PDB entry 4MLX | X-ray diffraction, 1.65 A resolution | chain A

== Chain A ==
Name: Carbonic anhydrase 2
Source organism: Homo sapiens
Notes: EC 4.2.1.1
Reference sequence: P00918 (CAH2_HUMAN); the author numbering skips numbers that UniProt does not, so the offset changes along the chain: 1-125 = UniProt 1-125; 127-261 = UniProt 126-260
Amino-acid sequence (260 residues; each row starts with the number of its first residue; note: 1 number in that range is skipped by the numbering (no residue carries it; nothing is unmodelled there)):
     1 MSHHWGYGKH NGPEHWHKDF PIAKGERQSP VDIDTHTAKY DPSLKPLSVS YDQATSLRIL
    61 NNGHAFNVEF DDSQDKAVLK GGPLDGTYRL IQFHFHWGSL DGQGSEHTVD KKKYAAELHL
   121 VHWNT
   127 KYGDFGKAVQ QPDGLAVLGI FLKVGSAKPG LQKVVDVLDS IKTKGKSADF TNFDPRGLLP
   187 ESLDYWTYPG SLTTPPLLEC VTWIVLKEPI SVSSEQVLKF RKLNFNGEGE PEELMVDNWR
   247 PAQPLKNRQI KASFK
Disordered / not traced: 1-3
Swiss-Prot annotation at these positions:
  - active site: His64 (Proton donor/acceptor)
  - binding site (Zn(2+)): His94, His96, His119
  - binding site (substrate): Thr199, Thr200
  - site: Tyr7 (Fine-tunes the proton-transfer properties of H-64), Asn62 (Fine-tunes the proton-transfer properties of H-64), Asn67 (Fine-tunes the proton-transfer properties of H-64), Gln92 (Involved in the binding of some activators, including histamine and L-histidine)
  - modified residue: Ser2 (N-acetylserine), Ser166 (Phosphoserine), Ser173 (Phosphoserine)
Ion coordination: Zn2+: His94, His96, His119 (together with 5-hydroxy-2-methyl-4H-pyran-4-thione); mercuribenzoic acid Hg: Val135, Gln137, Cys206
Ligand contacts:
  - mercuribenzoic acid (MBO): Val135, Gln136, Gln137, Pro138, Leu204, Glu205, Cys206
  - 5-hydroxy-2-methyl-4H-pyran-4-thione (TM7): Gln92, His94, His96, His119, Val121, Phe131, Val143, Leu198, Thr199, Thr200, Trp209
From the paper describing this entry:
  - binding site for 5-hydroxy-2-methyl-4H-pyran-4-thione: Thr199, Thr200
  - binding site for mercuribenzoic acid: Cys206

== Summary ==
Bound to chain A: mercuribenzoic acid and 5-hydroxy-2-methyl-4H-pyran-4-thione. The Zn2+ site is built by
His94, His96 and His119. From UniProt: active-site residue His64, 3 Zn2+-binding residues and
substrate-binding residues Thr199 and Thr200. From the paper: a binding site for
5-hydroxy-2-methyl-4H-pyran-4-thione at Thr199 and Thr200; a binding site for mercuribenzoic acid at Cys206.
Chain A is Carbonic anhydrase 2 (Homo sapiens); the structure, Structure of a bidentate
3-hydroxy-4H-pyran-4-thione ligand bound to hCAII, was determined by X-ray diffraction (same publication as
4MLT).
